7UX4 - chains C and D of the 4 polymer chains in the assembly; structure by X-ray diffraction, 2.23 A resolution.

[Chain C (and D)]
Name: NADP-dependent isopropanol dehydrogenase
From: Thermoanaerobacter pseudethanolicus
Notes: EC 1.1.1.80; engineered mutation(s): I86A; chain D of this document is another copy of the same molecule, construct and numbering; everything in this record applies to it too
UniProt: P14941 (ADH_THEBR); numbering as in UniProt (aligned over 1-352)
Sequence (352 residues; numbered 1 to 352; the number before each row is that of its first residue):
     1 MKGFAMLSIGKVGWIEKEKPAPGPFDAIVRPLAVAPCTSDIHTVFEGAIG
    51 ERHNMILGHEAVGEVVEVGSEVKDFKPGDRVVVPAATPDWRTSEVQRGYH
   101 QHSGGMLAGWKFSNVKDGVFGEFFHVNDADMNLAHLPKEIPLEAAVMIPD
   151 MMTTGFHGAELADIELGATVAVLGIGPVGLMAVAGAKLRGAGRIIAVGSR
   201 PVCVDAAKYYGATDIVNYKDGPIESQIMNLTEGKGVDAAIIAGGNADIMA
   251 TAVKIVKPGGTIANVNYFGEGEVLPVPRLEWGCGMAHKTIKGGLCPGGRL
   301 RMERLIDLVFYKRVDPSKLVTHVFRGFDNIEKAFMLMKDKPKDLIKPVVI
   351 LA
Modified / non-standard residues: Met1 (N-formylmethionine; FME)
Construct notes: conflict Ala86 (Ile in P14941)
Ion coordination: Zn2+: Cys37, His59, Asp150; K+ site 1: Tyr99 (shared with Gly259(D), Gly260(D), His287(D), Thr289(D) of chain D); K+ site 2: Gly259, Gly260, His287, Thr289 (shared with Tyr99(D) of chain D)
Residues lining bound ligands: NADP (NAP; NADP nicotinamide-adenine-dinucleotide phosphate): Cys37, Thr38, Ser39, His42, Asp150, Met151, Thr154, Gly174, Ile175, Gly176, Pro177, Val178, Gly179, Val197, Gly198, Ser199, Arg200, Cys203, Tyr218, Ile223, Ala242, Gly243, Gly244, Ile248, Val265, Asn266, Tyr267, Gly293, Leu294, Cys295, Lys340
Swiss-Prot annotation at these positions:
  - binding site (Zn(2+)): Cys37, His59, Asp150
  - binding site (NADP(+)): Ile175 to Val178, Gly198 to Arg200, Tyr218, Val265 to Tyr267, Lys340

[Interface between chain C and chain D]
Residue-residue contacts (92):
  Arg97(C) - Lys257(D)
  Arg97(C) - Pro258(D)  hydrogen bond (side chain-backbone)
  Tyr99(C) - Gly259(D)  hydrogen bond (side chain-backbone)
  Tyr99(C) - His287(D)
  Gln101(C) - His287(D)
  His102(C) - Pro258(D)
  His102(C) - Met285(D)
  His102(C) - Ala286(D)
  His102(C) - His287(D)  hydrogen bond
  Met106(C) - Pro258(D)  hydrophobic
  Met106(C) - Glu280(D)
  Met106(C) - Gly282(D)
  Met106(C) - Ala286(D)  hydrophobic
  Met106(C) - Lys288(D)
  Leu107(C) - Gly282(D)
  Leu107(C) - Met285(D)
  His157(C) - His287(D)  hydrogen bond
  Lys257(C) - Arg97(D)
  Pro258(C) - Arg97(D)  hydrogen bond (backbone-side chain)
  Pro258(C) - His102(D)
  Pro258(C) - Met106(D)  hydrophobic
  Gly259(C) - Tyr99(D)  hydrogen bond (backbone-side chain)
  Asn264(C) - Gly284(D)  hydrogen bond (side chain-backbone)
  Asn266(C) - Cys283(D)
  Tyr267(C) - Cys283(D)
  Tyr267(C) - Met285(D)  hydrophobic
  Phe268(C) - Arg278(D)  hydrogen bond (backbone-side chain)
  Phe268(C) - Cys283(D)  hydrogen bond (backbone-backbone)
  Gly269(C) - Arg278(D)
  Glu270(C) - Arg278(D)
  Gly271(C) - Arg278(D)  hydrogen bond (backbone-side chain)
  Glu272(C) - Pro277(D)
  Glu272(C) - Arg278(D)  hydrogen bond (backbone-backbone)
  Val273(C) - Pro275(D)  hydrophobic
  Val273(C) - Val276(D)
  Leu274(C) - Leu274(D)
  Leu274(C) - Val276(D)  hydrogen bond (backbone-backbone)
  Leu274(C) - Trp281(D)  hydrophobic
  Pro275(C) - Val273(D)  hydrophobic
  Val276(C) - Val273(D)
  Val276(C) - Leu274(D)  hydrogen bond (backbone-backbone)
  Val276(C) - Val276(D)  hydrophobic
  Pro277(C) - Glu272(D)
  Arg278(C) - Phe268(D)  hydrogen bond (side chain-backbone)
  Arg278(C) - Gly269(D)
  Arg278(C) - Glu270(D)
  Arg278(C) - Gly271(D)  hydrogen bond (side chain-backbone)
  Arg278(C) - Glu272(D)  hydrogen bond (backbone-backbone)
  Glu280(C) - Met106(D)
  Trp281(C) - Met249(D)  hydrophobic
  Trp281(C) - Leu274(D)  hydrophobic
  Trp281(C) - Ile290(D)  hydrophobic
  Gly282(C) - Met106(D)
  Gly282(C) - Leu107(D)
  Cys283(C) - Asn266(D)
  Cys283(C) - Tyr267(D)  hydrophobic
  Cys283(C) - Phe268(D)  hydrogen bond (backbone-backbone)
  Gly284(C) - Asn264(D)  hydrogen bond (backbone-side chain)
  Gly284(C) - Gly292(D)
  Gly284(C) - Gly293(D)  hydrogen bond (backbone-backbone)
  Met285(C) - His102(D)
  Met285(C) - Leu107(D)
  Met285(C) - Gly292(D)
  Met285(C) - Gly293(D)
  Met285(C) - Leu294(D)  hydrogen bond (backbone-backbone)
  Ala286(C) - His102(D)  hydrogen bond (backbone-side chain)
  Ala286(C) - Met106(D)  hydrophobic
  Ala286(C) - Gly292(D)  hydrogen bond (backbone-backbone)
  His287(C) - Tyr99(D)
  His287(C) - Gln101(D)
  His287(C) - His102(D)  hydrogen bond
  His287(C) - His157(D)  hydrogen bond
  His287(C) - Gly292(D)  hydrogen bond (backbone-backbone)
  His287(C) - Gly293(D)
  His287(C) - Leu294(D)
  Lys288(C) - Met106(D)
  Thr289(C) - Thr289(D)
  Thr289(C) - Ile290(D)
  Ile290(C) - Trp281(D)  hydrophobic
  Ile290(C) - Thr289(D)
  Ile290(C) - Ile290(D)  hydrogen bond (backbone-backbone)
  Lys291(C) - Trp281(D)
  Lys291(C) - Thr289(D)
  Gly292(C) - Gly284(D)
  Gly292(C) - Met285(D)
  Gly292(C) - Ala286(D)  hydrogen bond (backbone-backbone)
  Gly292(C) - His287(D)  hydrogen bond (backbone-backbone)
  Gly293(C) - Gly284(D)  hydrogen bond (backbone-backbone)
  Gly293(C) - Met285(D)
  Gly293(C) - His287(D)
  Leu294(C) - Met285(D)  hydrogen bond (backbone-backbone)
  Leu294(C) - His287(D)
Other interface residues (no listed pair), chain C (44 interface residues in all): Ala48, Leu161, Asp237, Met249, Leu279
Other interface residues (no listed pair), chain D (43 interface residues in all): Leu161, Asp237, Leu279, Lys291

[Summary]
44 residues of chain C face 43 of chain D across their interface; the contacts include 30 hydrogen bonds.
Polar pairs include Arg97(C)-Pro258(D), Tyr99(C)-Gly259(D) and His102(C)-His287(D). Chain C binds NADP.
UniProt lists 3 Zn2+-binding residues and 12 NADP+-binding residues on chain C.
Chain C and chain D are both NADP-dependent isopropanol dehydrogenase (Thermoanaerobacter pseudethanolicus);
the structure, Crystallographic snapshots of ternary complexes of thermophilic secondary alcohol dehydrogenase
from Thermoanaerobacter pseudoethanolicus reveal the dynamics ..., was determined by X-ray diffraction (same
publication as 7UUT and 7UTC).
